PDB entry 5D0T | X-ray diffraction, 2.60 A resolution | chains H and Z of the 28 polymer chains in the assembly

Chain H:
Molecule: Proteasome subunit beta type-2
Source organism: Saccharomyces cerevisiae (strain ATCC 204508 / S288c)
Notes: EC 3.4.25.1
UniProt: P25043 (PSB2_YEAST); residues 1-232 here correspond to UniProt positions 30-261 (UniProt number = residue number + 29)
Sequence (232 residues; numbered 1 to 232; the number before each row is that of its first residue):
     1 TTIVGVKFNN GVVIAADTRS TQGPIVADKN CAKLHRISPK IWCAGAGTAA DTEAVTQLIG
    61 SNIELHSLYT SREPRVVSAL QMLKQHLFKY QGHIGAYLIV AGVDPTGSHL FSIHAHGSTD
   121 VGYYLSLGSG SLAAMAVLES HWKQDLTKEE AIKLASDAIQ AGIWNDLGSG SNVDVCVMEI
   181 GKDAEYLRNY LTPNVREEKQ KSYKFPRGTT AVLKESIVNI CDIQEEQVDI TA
Not modelled in the structure: 227-232
Curated features (UniProtKB/Swiss-Prot):
  - active site: T1 (Nucleophile)
Residues lining bound ligands: ALD (N-[(benzyloxy)carbonyl]-L-leucyl-N-[(2S)-1-hydroxy-4-methylpentan-2-yl]-L-leucinamide): H114, H116, S118, D120
Reported in the primary citation:
  - catalytic residues: K33 (proposed by the authors, not directly observed)

Chain Z:
Molecule: Proteasome subunit beta type-6
Source organism: Saccharomyces cerevisiae (strain ATCC 204508 / S288c)
Notes: EC 3.4.25.1
UniProt: P23724 (PSB6_YEAST); residues 1-222 here correspond to UniProt positions 20-241 (UniProt number = residue number + 19)
Sequence (222 residues; numbered 1 to 222; the number before each row is that of its first residue):
     1 QFNPYGDNGG TILGIAGEDF AVLAGDTRNI TDYSINSRYE PKVFDCGDNI VMSANGFAAD
    61 GDALVKRFKN SVKWYHFDHN DKKLSINSAA RNIQHLLYGK RFFPYYVHTI IAGLDEDGKG
   121 AVYSFDPVGS YEREQCRAGG AAASLIMPFL DNQVNFKNQY EPGTNGKVKK PLKYLSVEEV
   181 IKLVRDSFTS ATERHIQVGD GLEILIVTKD GVRKEFYELK RD
Metal / ion sites: Mg2+: T192, V198
Residues lining bound ligands: ALD (N-[(benzyloxy)carbonyl]-L-leucyl-N-[(2S)-1-hydroxy-4-methylpentan-2-yl]-L-leucinamide): P104, Y106, D126, P127, V128, S130

How chain H and chain Z interact:
Residue-residue contacts (59; chain H residue first):
  R19(H) - I196(Z)
  R19(H) - D222(Z)  salt bridge
  P24(H) - R194(Z)
  P24(H) - H195(Z)
  P24(H) - I196(Z)  hydrogen bond (backbone-backbone)
  I25(H) - R194(Z)
  I25(H) - H195(Z)
  V26(H) - E193(Z)
  V26(H) - R194(Z)  hydrogen bond (backbone-backbone)
  V26(H) - I196(Z)  hydrophobic
  A27(H) - R194(Z)  hydrogen bond (backbone-side chain)
  K29(H) - E193(Z)  salt bridge
  K29(H) - R194(Z)
  I163(H) - D222(Z)
  W164(H) - I35(Z)
  W164(H) - R38(Z)  hydrogen bond (backbone-side chain)
  W164(H) - R221(Z)
  W164(H) - D222(Z)
  N165(H) - Y33(Z)
  N165(H) - R38(Z)
  D166(H) - Y33(Z)
  D166(H) - D222(Z)
  L167(H) - R28(Z)
  L167(H) - I30(Z)  hydrophobic
  L167(H) - D32(Z)
  L167(H) - Y33(Z)  hydrogen bond (backbone-backbone)
  L167(H) - I35(Z)  hydrophobic
  L167(H) - I196(Z)
  G168(H) - Y33(Z)
  S169(H) - D222(Z)
  G170(H) - D222(Z)
  S171(H) - D222(Z)  hydrogen bond (backbone-side chain)
  N194(H) - K220(Z)  hydrogen bond (backbone-side chain)
  N194(H) - D222(Z)
  R196(H) - T189(Z)
  R196(H) - S190(Z)
  R196(H) - E193(Z)
  E197(H) - R185(Z)  salt bridge
  K199(H) - D186(Z)
  Q200(H) - K182(Z)
  Q200(H) - R185(Z)  hydrogen bond
  Q200(H) - D186(Z)  hydrogen bond (backbone-side chain)
  K201(H) - E179(Z)
  K201(H) - D186(Z)  hydrogen bond (backbone-side chain)
  Y203(H) - F149(Z)
  Y203(H) - Q153(Z)
  Y203(H) - L183(Z)
  Y203(H) - D186(Z)  hydrogen bond
  F205(H) - N152(Z)
  F205(H) - Q153(Z)
  F205(H) - Q159(Z)
  P206(H) - P162(Z)  hydrophobic
  R207(H) - P162(Z)
  T209(H) - N158(Z)
  T209(H) - Q159(Z)
  T209(H) - Y160(Z)  hydrogen bond (backbone-backbone)
  A211(H) - Y160(Z)  hydrophobic
  A211(H) - G166(Z)
  V212(H) - N165(Z)
Other interface residues (no listed pair), chain H (34 interface residues in all): T21, G23, D28, V195, G208, T210
Other interface residues (no listed pair), chain Z (32 interface residues in all): S34, L145, E218

In short:
34 residues of chain H face 32 of chain Z across their interface; the contacts include 12 hydrogen bonds and 3
salt bridges. Polar contacts include R19(H)-D222(Z), K29(H)-E193(Z) and E197(H)-R185(Z). Ligands of chain H:
compound ALD. Bound to chain Z: compound ALD. The paper reports the catalytic residue K33(H).
Chain H is Proteasome subunit beta type-2 and chain Z is Proteasome subunit beta type-6, both from
Saccharomyces cerevisiae (strain ATCC 204508 / S288c); the structure, Yeast 20S proteasome beta5-D166N mutant
in complex with MG132, was determined by X-ray diffraction, deposited together with 5CZ4, 5CZ5, 5CZ6, 5CZ7,
5CZ8, 5CZ9 and 16 further entries.
